PDB entry 8OLR | X-ray diffraction, 2.80 A resolution | chains V and W of the 28 polymer chains in the assembly

# Chain V
Protein: Proteasome subunit beta type-2
Organism: Saccharomyces cerevisiae
Notes: EC 3.4.25.1
UniProt: P25043 (PSB2_YEAST); residues 1-232 here correspond to UniProt positions 30-261 (UniProt number = residue number + 29)
Amino-acid sequence (232 residues; each row starts with the number of its first residue):
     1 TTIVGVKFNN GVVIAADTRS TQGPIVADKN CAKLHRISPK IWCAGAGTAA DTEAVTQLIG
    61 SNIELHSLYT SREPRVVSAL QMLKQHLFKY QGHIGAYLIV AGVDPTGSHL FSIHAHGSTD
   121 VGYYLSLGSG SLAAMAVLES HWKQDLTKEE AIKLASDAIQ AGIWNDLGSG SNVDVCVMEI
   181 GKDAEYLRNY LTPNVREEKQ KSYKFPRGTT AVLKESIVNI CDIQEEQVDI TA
Disordered / not traced: 227-232
Covalent attachments: Cystargolide A (bound) (VSZ) linked to T1
Residues lining bound ligands: Cystargolide A (bound) (VSZ): R19, S20, T21, C31, K33, G45, A46, G47, A49, Y97, G128, S129, G168
Curated features (UniProtKB/Swiss-Prot):
  - active site: T1 (Nucleophile)

# Chain W
Protein: Proteasome subunit beta type-3
Organism: Saccharomyces cerevisiae
UniProt: P25451 (PSB3_YEAST); residues 0-204 here correspond to UniProt positions 1-205 (UniProt number = residue number + 1)
Amino-acid sequence (205 residues; numbered 0 to 204; the number before each row is that of its first residue; numbering starts at 0):
     0 MSDPSSINGG IVVAMTGKDC VAIACDLRLG SQSLGVSNKF EKIFHYGHVF LGITGLATDV
    60 TTLNEMFRYK TNLYKLKEER AIEPETFTQL VSSSLYERRF GPYFVGPVVA GINSKSGKPF
   120 IAGFDLIGCI DEAKDFIVSG TASDQLFGMC ESLYEPNLEP EDLFETISQA LLNAADRDAL
   180 SGWGAVVYII KKDEVVKRYL KMRQD
Disordered / not traced: 0
Ion coordination: Mg2+ site 1: A174, D177, S180; Mg2+ site 2: D204 (shared with 2 residues of chain K)
Curated features (UniProtKB/Swiss-Prot):
  - modified residue: S30 (Phosphoserine)
  - cross-link: K69 (Glycyl lysine isopeptide (Lys-Gly) (interchain with G-Cter in ubiquitin))

# Interface between chain V and chain W
Pairs across the interface (61; chain V residue first):
  I25(V) - D143(W)
  I25(V) - F146(W)  hydrophobic
  V26(V) - F146(W)
  A27(V) - D130(W)
  A27(V) - F146(W)
  D28(V) - D130(W)
  K29(V) - E150(W)  salt bridge
  T48(V) - I126(W)
  A49(V) - C128(W)  hydrophobic
  A50(V) - Y95(W)
  A50(V) - I126(W)  hydrophobic
  A50(V) - C128(W)
  D51(V) - Y95(W)  hydrogen bond
  D51(V) - R98(W)  salt bridge
  A54(V) - Y95(W)
  Y90(V) - F99(W)  hydrophobic
  H93(V) - R98(W)
  H93(V) - F99(W)
  I94(V) - F99(W)  hydrophobic
  R196(V) - E150(W)  salt bridge
  K199(V) - E150(W)
  K199(V) - S151(W)  hydrogen bond (side chain-backbone)
  K199(V) - Y153(W)
  S202(V) - E154(W)  hydrogen bond
  Y203(V) - S151(W)
  Y203(V) - L152(W)  hydrophobic
  K204(V) - D161(W)  salt bridge
  F205(V) - L152(W)  hydrophobic
  F205(V) - Q168(W)
  R207(V) - E160(W)  salt bridge
  R207(V) - D161(W)  salt bridge
  R207(V) - E164(W)
  G208(V) - E164(W)  hydrogen bond (backbone-side chain)
  T209(V) - E164(W)
  T210(V) - E164(W)  hydrogen bond
  T210(V) - S167(W)
  T210(V) - Q168(W)  hydrogen bond
  T210(V) - L171(W)
  T210(V) - L199(W)
  A211(V) - L199(W)
  A211(V) - K200(W)  hydrogen bond (backbone-backbone)
  V212(V) - Y198(W)
  L213(V) - Y198(W)  hydrogen bond (backbone-backbone)
  L213(V) - L199(W)
  L213(V) - K200(W)
  K214(V) - R197(W)
  K214(V) - Y198(W)  hydrogen bond (backbone-backbone)
  E215(V) - K196(W)
  E215(V) - R197(W)  salt bridge
  S216(V) - V195(W)
  S216(V) - K196(W)  hydrogen bond (backbone-backbone)
  I217(V) - V194(W)
  V218(V) - H44(W)
  V218(V) - Y187(W)  hydrophobic
  V218(V) - V194(W)  hydrogen bond (backbone-backbone)
  V218(V) - K196(W)
  N219(V) - H44(W)
  I220(V) - G46(W)
  I220(V) - F49(W)  hydrophobic
  I220(V) - V194(W)  hydrophobic
  D222(V) - K74(W)  salt bridge
Interface residues without a listed pair, chain V (36 interface residues in all): G95, P206
Interface residues without a listed pair, chain W (37 interface residues in all): H47, D124, D134, L157, F163, T165

# Overview
36 residues of chain V face 37 of chain W across their interface; the contacts include 11 hydrogen bonds and 8
salt bridges. Polar pairs include K29(V)-E150(W), D51(V)-R98(W) and R196(V)-E150(W). Cystargolide A (bound) is
covalently linked to T1(V).
Here chain V is Proteasome subunit beta type-2 and chain W is Proteasome subunit beta type-3, both from
Saccharomyces cerevisiae. Entry 8OLR (Structure of yeast 20S proteasome in complex with the natural product
beta-lactone inhibitor Cystargolide A) was determined by X-ray diffraction together with 8R03, 8R04, 8R05 and
8OLL from the same study.
